5MFG - chains D and E of the 5 polymer chains in the assembly; structure by X-ray diffraction, 1.90 A resolution.

[Chain D]
Molecule: Yiiim5aii
From: synthetic construct
Chain sequence (286 residues; row label = number of the first residue in the row):
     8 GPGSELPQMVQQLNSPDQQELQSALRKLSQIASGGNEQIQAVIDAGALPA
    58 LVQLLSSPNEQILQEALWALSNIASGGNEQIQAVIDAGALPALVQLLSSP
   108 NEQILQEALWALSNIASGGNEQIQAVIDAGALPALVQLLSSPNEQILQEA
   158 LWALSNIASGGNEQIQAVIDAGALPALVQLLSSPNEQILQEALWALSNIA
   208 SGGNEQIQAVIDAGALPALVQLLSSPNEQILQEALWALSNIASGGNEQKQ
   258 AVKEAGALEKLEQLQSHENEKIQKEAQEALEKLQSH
Unresolved in the structure: 8-11, 253-293
Bound ions: Ca2+ site 1: Pro23, Gln25 (shared with 2 residues of chain B); Ca2+ site 2: Pro65, Glu67 (shared with 2 residues of chain B); Ca2+ site 3: Pro107, Glu109 (shared with 2 residues of chain B); Ca2+ site 4: Pro149, Glu151 (shared with 2 residues of chain B); Ca2+ site 5 near Ser166 (its only coordinating residue here); Ca2+ site 6: Pro191, Glu193 (shared with 2 residues of chain B); Ca2+ site 7: Pro233, Glu235 (shared with 2 residues of chain A)

[Chain E]
Molecule: (RR)4
Chain sequence (10 residues; each row starts with the number of its first residue):
     1 RRRRRRRRRR

[How chain D and chain E interact]
Pairs across the interface (10):
  Trp159(D) - Arg10(E)
  Trp201(D) - Arg9(E)
  Trp201(D) - Arg10(E)
  Ser204(D) - Arg9(E)
  Asn205(D) - Arg9(E)  hydrogen bond
  Trp243(D) - Arg7(E)
  Trp243(D) - Arg8(E)
  Trp243(D) - Arg9(E)
  Ser246(D) - Arg7(E)
  Asn247(D) - Arg7(E)  hydrogen bond
Other interface residues (no listed pair), chain D (8 interface residues in all): Gln197

[Overview]
8 residues of chain D and 4 residues of chain E are in contact; the contacts include 2 hydrogen bonds. Among
the polar pairs are Asn205(D)-Arg9(E) and Asn247(D)-Arg7(E). Pro233(D) and Glu235(D) coordinate Ca2+ site 7.
The Ca2+ site 6 is built by Pro191(D) and Glu193(D).
Chain D is Yiiim5aii (synthetic construct) and chain E is (RR)4; the structure, Designed armadillo repeat
protein YIIIM5AII in complex with peptide (RR)4, was determined by X-ray diffraction together with 5MFF, 5MFH,
5MFI, 5MFJ and 5MFK from the same study.
